Entry 7MH3 (X-ray diffraction, 2.30 A resolution); this record covers chains H and L of the 3 polymer chains in the assembly.

[Chain H]
Protein: Reaction center protein H chain
From: Rhodobacter sphaeroides
UniProtKB: P0C0Y7 (RCEH_RHOSH); residue numbers follow UniProt; this construct covers 1-259
Sequence (266 residues; numbered 1 to 266; the number before each row is that of its first residue):
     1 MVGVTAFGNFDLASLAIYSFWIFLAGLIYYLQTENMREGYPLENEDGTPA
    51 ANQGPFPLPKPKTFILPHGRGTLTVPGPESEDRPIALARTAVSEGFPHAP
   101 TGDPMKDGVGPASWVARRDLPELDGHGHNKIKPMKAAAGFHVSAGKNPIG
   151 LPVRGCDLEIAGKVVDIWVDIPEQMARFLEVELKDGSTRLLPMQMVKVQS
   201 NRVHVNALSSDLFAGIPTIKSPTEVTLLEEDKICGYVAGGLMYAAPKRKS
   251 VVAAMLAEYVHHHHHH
Unresolved in the structure: 1-10, 251-266
Differences from the reference sequence: expression tag (260-266)

[Chain L]
Protein: Reaction center protein L chain
From: Rhodobacter sphaeroides
UniProtKB: P0C0Y8 (RCEL_RHOSH); residues 0-281 here correspond to UniProt positions 1-282 (UniProt number = residue number + 1)
Sequence (282 residues; numbered 0 to 281; the number before each row is that of its first residue; numbering starts at 0):
     0 MALLSFERKYRVPGGTLVGGNLFDFWVGPFYVGFFGVATFFFAALGIILI
    50 AWSAVLQGTWNPQLISVYPPALEYGLGGAPLAKGGLWQIITICATGAFVS
   100 WALREVEICRKLGIGYHIPFAFAFAILAYLTLVLFRPVMMGAWGYAFPYG
   150 IWTHLDWVSNTGYTYGNFHYNPAHMIAISFFFTNALALALHGALVLSAAN
   200 PEKGKEMRTPDHEDTFFRDLVGYSIGTLGIHRLGLLLSLSAVFFSALCMI
   250 ITGTIWFDQWVDWWQWWVKLPWWANIPGGING
Unresolved in the structure: 0
Metal / ion sites: Fe ion: His190, His230 (shared with 3 residues of chain M)
Residues lining bound ligands:
  - bacteriochlorophyll a (BCL), molecule 1: Ile46, Ile49, Tyr128, Leu131, Phe146, Ile150, Trp151, His153, Leu154, Trp156, Val157
  - bacteriochlorophyll a (BCL), molecule 2: Phe97, Phe121, Ala124, Ile125, Ala127, Tyr128, Leu131, Trp156, Val157, Ser158, Thr160, Gly161, Tyr162, Asn166, Phe167, His168, His173, Ala176, Ile177, Phe180, Phe181, Ser244, Ala245, Cys247, Met248
  - bacteriochlorophyll a (BCL), molecule 3: Val157, Tyr162, His168, Phe181
  - bacteriochlorophyll a (BCL), molecule 4: His168, His173, Met174, Ile177, Ser178, Phe181, Thr182, Leu185
  - bacteriopheophytin a (BPH), molecule 1: Thr38, Phe41, Ala42, Gly45, Ile49, Ile89, Cys92, Ala93, Ala96, Phe97, Trp100, Glu104, Ile117, Ala120, Phe121, Phe123, Ala124, Tyr128, Phe146, Tyr148, Gly149, Ile150, His153, Phe180, Ser237, Leu238, Val241
  - bacteriopheophytin a (BPH), molecule 2: Phe181, Ala184, Leu185, Ala188, Leu189, Phe216, Leu219, Val220
  - ubiquinone-10 (U10), molecule 1: Phe29, Val31, Gly35, Thr38, Phe39, Trp100, Arg103
  - ubiquinone-10 (U10), molecule 2: Ala186, Leu189, His190, Leu193, Val194, Glu212, Asp213, Phe216, Tyr222, Ser223, Ile224, Gly225, Thr226, Ile229, Leu232

[Chain H / chain L interface]
Pairs across the interface - 66 pairs, chain H then chain L:
  Gly39(H) - Leu3(L)
  Gly39(H) - Ser4(L)  hydrogen bond (backbone-backbone)
  Gly39(H) - Phe5(L)
  Tyr40(H) - Leu3(L)  hydrophobic
  Leu42(H) - Ala1(L)  hydrophobic
  Leu42(H) - Leu2(L)
  Leu42(H) - Leu3(L)  hydrophobic
  Glu43(H) - Ala1(L)
  Glu43(H) - Leu2(L)  hydrogen bond (backbone-backbone)
  Glu43(H) - Ser4(L)
  Glu45(H) - Arg7(L)
  Ala50(H) - Ala1(L)  hydrophobic
  Lys62(H) - Asn199(L)  hydrogen bond
  Phe64(H) - Ala198(L)
  Phe64(H) - Met206(L)  hydrophobic
  Ile65(H) - Gly203(L)
  Ile65(H) - Glu205(L)
  Ile65(H) - Met206(L)  hydrogen bond (backbone-backbone)
  Leu66(H) - Glu205(L)
  Leu66(H) - Met206(L)  hydrophobic
  Pro67(H) - Glu205(L)
  Pro67(H) - Met206(L)
  His68(H) - Glu205(L)
  Glu79(H) - Ser4(L)  hydrogen bond
  Glu81(H) - Ser4(L)
  Glu81(H) - Phe5(L)
  Glu81(H) - Lys8(L)  salt bridge
  Arg83(H) - Lys8(L)
  Leu87(H) - Arg7(L)
  Leu87(H) - Lys8(L)
  Ala88(H) - Arg7(L)
  Arg89(H) - Arg7(L)
  Gly95(H) - Phe24(L)
  Gly95(H) - Trp25(L)  hydrogen bond (backbone-backbone)
  Phe96(H) - Phe24(L)  hydrophobic
  Pro97(H) - Arg10(L)
  Pro97(H) - Val11(L)
  Pro97(H) - Pro12(L)
  Pro97(H) - Asp23(L)
  Pro97(H) - Trp25(L)
  His98(H) - Arg7(L)
  His98(H) - Arg10(L)  hydrogen bond (backbone-backbone)
  His98(H) - Val11(L)
  His98(H) - Pro12(L)
  Val109(H) - Lys8(L)
  Gly110(H) - Lys8(L)  hydrogen bond (backbone-backbone)
  Gly110(H) - Tyr9(L)
  Gly110(H) - Val11(L)
  Pro111(H) - Val11(L)
  Pro111(H) - Lys110(L)
  Pro111(H) - Gly112(L)
  Ser113(H) - Lys8(L)
  Ser113(H) - Tyr9(L)
  Trp114(H) - Lys8(L)
  Asp124(H) - Asp210(L)
  Gly125(H) - Thr208(L)
  Gly125(H) - Asp210(L)  hydrogen bond (backbone-side chain)
  Pro172(H) - Asp210(L)
  Glu173(H) - Pro209(L)
  Glu173(H) - Thr226(L)  hydrogen bond
  Ala238(H) - Gly112(L)
  Met242(H) - Pro12(L)
  Met242(H) - Gly13(L)
  Met242(H) - Gly14(L)
  Met242(H) - Arg109(L)
  Tyr243(H) - Val11(L)
Other interface residues (no listed pair), chain H (42 interface residues in all): Ile85, Ala99, Pro100, Val115, Glu122, Lys130, Met175, Leu241
Other interface residues (no listed pair), chain L (32 interface residues in all): Leu111, Lys204, Asp213, Leu227

[Summary]
42 residues of chain H and 32 residues of chain L are in contact; the contacts include 10 hydrogen bonds and 1
salt bridge. Polar pairs include Glu81(H)-Lys8(L), Lys62(H)-Asn199(L) and Glu79(H)-Ser4(L). Bound to chain L:
4 copies of bacteriochlorophyll a, bacteriopheophytin a and ubiquinone-10.
Here chain H is Reaction center protein H chain and chain L is Reaction center protein L chain, both from
Rhodobacter sphaeroides. Entry 7MH3 (Crystal structure of R. sphaeroides Photosynthetic Reaction Center
variant; Y(M210)3-chlorotyrosine) was determined by X-ray diffraction, deposited together with 7MH4, 7MH5,
7MH8 and 7MH9.
